PDB entry 2AZ9 | X-ray diffraction, 2.50 A resolution | chain A

[Chain A]
Name: Protease retropepsin
Organism: Human immunodeficiency virus 1
Notes: EC 3.4.23.16
Reference sequence: P03367 (POL_HV1BR); residues 1-99 here correspond to UniProt positions 69-167 (UniProt number = residue number + 68)
Sequence (99 residues; each row starts with the number of its first residue):
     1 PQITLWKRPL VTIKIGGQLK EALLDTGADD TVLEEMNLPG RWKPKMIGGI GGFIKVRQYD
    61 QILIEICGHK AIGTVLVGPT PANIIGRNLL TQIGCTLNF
Differences from the reference sequence: variant K7 (Gln75 in P03367), N37 (Ser105 in P03367); engineered mutation A82 (Val150 in P03367)
Residues lining bound ligands: TL-3, C2 symmetric inhibitor (3TL; benzyl [(1S,4S,7S,8R,9R,10S,13S,16S)-7,10-dibenzyl-8,9-dihydroxy-1,16-dimethyl-4,13-bis(1-methylethyl)-2,5,12,15,18-pentaoxo-20-phenyl-19-oxa-3,6,11,14,17-pentaazaicos-1-yl]carbamate): R8, L23, D25, G27, A28, D29, D30, V32, M46, I47, G48, G49, I50, F53, P81, A82, I84

[Summary]
Bound to chain A: TL-3, C2 symmetric inhibitor.
Chain A is Protease retropepsin (Human immunodeficiency virus 1); the structure, HIV-1 Protease NL4-3 1X
mutant, was determined by X-ray diffraction together with 2AZ8, 2AZB and 2AZC from the same study.
